PDB entry 6BIJ | X-ray diffraction, 2.10 A resolution | chains A and C of the 3 polymer chains in the assembly

# Chain A
Molecule: HLA class II histocompatibility antigen, DR alpha chain
From: Homo sapiens
Reference sequence: P01903 (DRA_HUMAN); residues 4-180 here correspond to UniProt positions 29-205 (UniProt number = residue number + 25)
Sequence (177 residues; numbered 4 to 180; the number before each row is that of its first residue):
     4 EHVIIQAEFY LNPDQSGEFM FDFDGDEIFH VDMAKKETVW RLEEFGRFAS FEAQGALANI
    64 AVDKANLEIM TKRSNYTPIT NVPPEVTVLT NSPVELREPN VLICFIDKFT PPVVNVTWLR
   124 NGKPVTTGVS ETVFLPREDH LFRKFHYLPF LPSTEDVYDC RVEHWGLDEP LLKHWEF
Swiss-Prot annotation at these positions:
  - region: E179, F180 (Connecting peptide)
  - site: Q9 (Self- and pathogen-derived peptide antigen), G49 (Self-peptide antigen), F51 (Self- and pathogen-derived peptide antigen), A52 (Self-peptide antigen), S53 (Self- and pathogen-derived peptide antigen), E55 (Pathogen-derived peptide antigen), N62 (Self- and pathogen-derived peptide antigen), N69 (Pathogen-derived peptide antigen), R76 (Self- and pathogen-derived peptide antigen)
  - glycosylation (N-linked (GlcNAc...) asparagine): N78, N118
Disulfides: C107-C163
Covalent attachments: N-acetylglucosamine (NAG) linked to N78, N118

# Chain C
Molecule: Citrullinated Fibrinogen 72,74Cit69-81
Sequence (13 residues; each row starts with the number of its first residue):
     1 GGYRARPAKA AAT
Modified positions: R4 (citrulline; CIR); R6 (citrulline; CIR)

# Chain A / chain C interface
Contacting residue pairs - 30 pairs, chain A then chain C:
  Q9(A) - A5(C)
  Q9(A) - R6(C)  hydrogen bond (side chain-backbone)
  F22(A) - A5(C)  hydrophobic
  F24(A) - R4(C)
  I31(A) - Y3(C)
  F32(A) - Y3(C)  hydrophobic
  W43(A) - Y3(C)  hydrophobic
  F51(A) - G1(C)
  A52(A) - G1(C)
  A52(A) - Y3(C)  hydrophobic
  S53(A) - G1(C)  hydrogen bond (backbone-backbone)
  S53(A) - G2(C)
  S53(A) - Y3(C)  hydrogen bond (backbone-backbone)
  F54(A) - Y3(C)
  F54(A) - A5(C)  hydrophobic
  N62(A) - R6(C)  hydrogen bond (side chain-backbone)
  N62(A) - P7(C)
  N62(A) - A8(C)  hydrogen bond (side chain-backbone)
  V65(A) - A8(C)  hydrophobic
  V65(A) - K9(C)
  V65(A) - A10(C)
  D66(A) - A8(C)
  N69(A) - K9(C)  hydrogen bond (side chain-backbone)
  N69(A) - A10(C)
  N69(A) - A11(C)  hydrogen bond (side chain-backbone)
  I72(A) - A11(C)
  I72(A) - A12(C)
  I72(A) - T13(C)
  R76(A) - A11(C)
  R76(A) - A12(C)  hydrogen bond (side chain-backbone)
Also at the interface, not in a pair above, chain A (17 interface residues in all): E11

# Summary
17 residues of chain A face 13 of chain C across their interface; the contacts include 8 hydrogen bonds. Among
the polar pairs are Q9(A)-R6(C), N62(A)-R6(C) and N62(A)-A8(C). N-acetylglucosamine is covalently linked to
N78(A) and N118(A).
Here chain A is HLA class II histocompatibility antigen, DR alpha chain (Homo sapiens) and chain C is
Citrullinated Fibrinogen 72,74Cit69-81. Entry 6BIJ (HLA-DRB1 in complex with citrullinated fibrinogen peptide)
was determined by X-ray diffraction, deposited together with 6BIL, 6BIN, 6BIR, 6BIV, 6BIX, 6BIY and 6BIZ.
